PDB entry 6RDT | electron microscopy, 3.40 A resolution | chains U and X of the 31 polymer chains in the assembly

[Chain U]
Name: ATP synthase subunit alpha
From: Polytomella sp. Pringsheim 198.80
Reference sequence: A0ZW40 (A0ZW40_9CHLO); residues 1-562 here = UniProt positions 1-562
Chain sequence (562 residues; numbered 1 to 562; the number before each row is that of its first residue):
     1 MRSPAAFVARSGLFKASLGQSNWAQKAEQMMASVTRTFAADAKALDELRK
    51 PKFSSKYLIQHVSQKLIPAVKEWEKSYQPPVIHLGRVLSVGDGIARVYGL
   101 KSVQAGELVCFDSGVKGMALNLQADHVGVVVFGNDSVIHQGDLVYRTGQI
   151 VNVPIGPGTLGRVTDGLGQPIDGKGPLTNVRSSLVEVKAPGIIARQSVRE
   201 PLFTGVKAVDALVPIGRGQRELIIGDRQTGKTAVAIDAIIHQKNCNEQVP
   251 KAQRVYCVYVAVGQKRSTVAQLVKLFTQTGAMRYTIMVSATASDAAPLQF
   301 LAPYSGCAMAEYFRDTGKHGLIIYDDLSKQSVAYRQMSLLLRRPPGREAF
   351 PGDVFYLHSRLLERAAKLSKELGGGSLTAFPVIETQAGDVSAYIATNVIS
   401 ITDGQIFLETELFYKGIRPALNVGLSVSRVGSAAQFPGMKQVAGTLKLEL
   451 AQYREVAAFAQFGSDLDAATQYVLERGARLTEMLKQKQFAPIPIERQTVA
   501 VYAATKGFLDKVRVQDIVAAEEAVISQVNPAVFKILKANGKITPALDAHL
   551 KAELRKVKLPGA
Not modelled in the structure: 1-39
Sequence notes: conflict R266 (Lys in A0ZW40)
Bound ions: Mg2+: T232 (together with ATP)
Ligand contacts: ATP (adenosine-5'-triphosphate): D226, R227, Q228, T229, G230, K231, T232, A233, D326, E384, F413, R418, P419, Q486, K487, Q488

[Chain X]
Name: ATP synthase subunit beta
From: Polytomella sp. Pringsheim 198.80
Notes: EC 7.1.2.2
Reference sequence: A0ZW41 (A0ZW41_9CHLO); numbering as in UniProt (aligned over 1-574)
Chain sequence (574 residues; row label = number of the first residue in the row):
     1 MALRYAAGLAKNVVQRQGASLNIARAFAAEPAPAIDAGYVSQVIGPVVDV
    51 RFDGELPSILSSLEVEGHSVRLVLEVAQHMGDNTVRCIAMDSTDGLVRGQ
   101 KVVDTGSPIKVPVGRGTLGRIMNVIGEPVDEQGPIDAADIWSIHREAPEF
   151 TEQSTEQEILVTGIKVVDLLAPYQRGGKIGLFGGAGVGKTVLIMELINNV
   201 AKAHGGFSVFAGVGERTREGNDLYREMIESGVIKLGAERGNSKCTLVYGQ
   251 MNEPPGARARVALTGLTVAEYFRDIEGQDVLLFVDNIFRFTQANSEVSAL
   301 LGRIPSAVGYQPTLATDLGGLQERITTTTKGSITSVQAVYVPADDLTDPA
   351 PATTFAHLDATTVLSRSIAELGIYPAVDPLDSTSRMLNPNVIGAEHYNVA
   401 RGVQKVLQDYKNLQDIIAILGMDELSEEDKLTVARARKIQRFLSQPFQVA
   451 EVFTGTPGKYVDLADTISGFQGVLTGKYDDLPEMAFYMVGDIKEVKEKAD
   501 KMAKDIASRKEADNKKVSEELKDIPSLDKLVSEIKEVVIEEDDGLEEDFK
   551 AEALSSETVVLNEEGKSVPLPKKN
Not modelled in the structure: 1-32
Sequence notes: conflict A350 (Gly in A0ZW41), L387 (Arg in A0ZW41)
Bound ions: Mg2+: T190 (together with ADP)
Ligand contacts:
  - ADP (adenosine-5'-diphosphate): A185, G186, V187, G188, K189, T190, V191, R216, E219, Y374, P375, F447, A450, F453, T454
  - ATP (adenosine-5'-triphosphate): S384, R385, L387, Y397

[How chain U and chain X interact]
Residue-residue contacts (160):
  V81(U) - E563(X)
  I82(U) - E563(X)  hydrogen bond (backbone-side chain)
  H83(U) - E563(X)  hydrogen bond (backbone-side chain)
  L84(U) - L561(X)
  L84(U) - N562(X)
  L84(U) - E563(X)  hydrogen bond (backbone-side chain)
  G99(U) - R98(X)  hydrogen bond (backbone-side chain)
  L100(U) - R98(X)  hydrogen bond (backbone-side chain)
  S102(U) - V97(X)
  V103(U) - L96(X)
  V103(U) - V97(X)
  Q104(U) - G95(X)
  Q104(U) - L96(X)
  A105(U) - V43(X)  hydrophobic
  A105(U) - T93(X)
  A105(U) - D94(X)
  A105(U) - G95(X)  hydrogen bond (backbone-backbone)
  A105(U) - L96(X)  hydrogen bond (backbone-backbone)
  C110(U) - V560(X)  hydrophobic
  C110(U) - L570(X)  hydrophobic
  F111(U) - L570(X)
  D112(U) - L570(X)
  D112(U) - K573(X)
  D112(U) - N574(X)
  G114(U) - L570(X)
  K116(U) - T558(X)
  N121(U) - V43(X)
  L122(U) - Q42(X)
  L122(U) - V43(X)  hydrogen bond (backbone-backbone)
  L122(U) - L96(X)
  L122(U) - R98(X)
  Q123(U) - Q42(X)
  Q123(U) - I44(X)
  Q123(U) - R98(X)  hydrogen bond (backbone-side chain)
  A124(U) - Q42(X)  hydrogen bond (backbone-side chain)
  A124(U) - R98(X)
  H126(U) - R98(X)
  Y145(U) - V560(X)  hydrophobic
  Y145(U) - L570(X)  hydrophobic
  Y145(U) - P571(X)
  R146(U) - V560(X)
  R146(U) - L561(X)  hydrogen bond (backbone-backbone)
  T147(U) - V559(X)
  T147(U) - V560(X)
  T147(U) - L561(X)
  G148(U) - L561(X)
  I155(U) - F549(X)
  G156(U) - F549(X)
  P157(U) - L545(X)
  P157(U) - E546(X)
  P157(U) - F549(X)
  L177(U) - L554(X)
  N179(U) - E546(X)
  N179(U) - F549(X)
  N179(U) - A551(X)
  V180(U) - F549(X)  hydrophobic
  V180(U) - A551(X)
  V180(U) - E552(X)  hydrogen bond (backbone-backbone)
  V180(U) - L554(X)  hydrophobic
  R181(U) - F549(X)
  R181(U) - K550(X)
  R181(U) - E552(X)
  S182(U) - E552(X)  hydrogen bond
  K188(U) - D91(X)  salt bridge
  K188(U) - E253(X)  salt bridge
  K188(U) - P254(X)
  A189(U) - N252(X)  hydrogen bond (backbone-side chain)
  P190(U) - T217(X)
  G191(U) - T217(X)
  I192(U) - I121(X)  hydrophobic
  I192(U) - T217(X)
  I192(U) - N221(X)
  I192(U) - Y248(X)  hydrophobic
  I193(U) - V129(X)
  I193(U) - D130(X)
  I193(U) - E131(X)
  I193(U) - Y224(X)  hydrophobic
  I193(U) - R225(X)
  R195(U) - T217(X)
  R195(U) - N221(X)
  Q196(U) - N221(X)
  R220(U) - R216(X)
  E247(U) - I539(X)
  Q248(U) - I539(X)
  V249(U) - I539(X)
  P250(U) - V538(X)
  P250(U) - E540(X)
  K251(U) - E540(X)
  K251(U) - D542(X)
  K251(U) - D543(X)
  K251(U) - G544(X)
  R254(U) - I539(X)
  R254(U) - E541(X)
  R254(U) - D543(X)  salt bridge
  Y256(U) - D543(X)  hydrogen bond
  Y256(U) - L545(X)
  Y284(U) - D543(X)
  Y312(U) - L545(X)  hydrogen bond (side chain-backbone)
  Y312(U) - F549(X)
  K318(U) - L545(X)
  R343(U) - L300(X)
  P344(U) - A299(X)
  P344(U) - P305(X)  hydrophobic
  P345(U) - V308(X)
  P345(U) - G309(X)
  G346(U) - V308(X)
  G346(U) - G309(X)
  R347(U) - A343(X)
  R347(U) - D345(X)  salt bridge
  R347(U) - D348(X)  salt bridge
  G352(U) - Q292(X)
  G352(U) - E296(X)
  D353(U) - E296(X)
  F355(U) - M251(X)  hydrophobic
  F355(U) - R289(X)
  F355(U) - Q292(X)
  Y356(U) - N252(X)
  Y356(U) - E253(X)
  Y356(U) - P254(X)
  Y356(U) - P255(X)
  Y356(U) - R258(X)
  Y356(U) - E296(X)
  S359(U) - M251(X)  hydrogen bond (side chain-backbone)
  E363(U) - T217(X)  hydrogen bond
  E363(U) - M251(X)
  S391(U) - A343(X)
  S391(U) - D344(X)
  T396(U) - A185(X)
  T396(U) - Y340(X)  hydrogen bond (backbone-side chain)
  T396(U) - P342(X)  hydrogen bond (side chain-backbone)
  I399(U) - A185(X)
  I399(U) - R216(X)  hydrogen bond (backbone-side chain)
  S400(U) - R216(X)  hydrogen bond (backbone-side chain)
  S400(U) - M251(X)
  S400(U) - R289(X)  hydrogen bond
  I401(U) - R216(X)  hydrogen bond (backbone-side chain)
  I401(U) - M251(X)  hydrophobic
  T402(U) - R216(X)  hydrogen bond (backbone-side chain)
  D403(U) - R218(X)  salt bridge
  L425(U) - E370(X)
  R429(U) - F453(X)
  V430(U) - R218(X)
  Y472(U) - R509(X)
  N529(U) - L527(X)
  A531(U) - L527(X)  hydrophobic
  A531(U) - V531(X)  hydrophobic
  V532(U) - L527(X)  hydrophobic
  I535(U) - L527(X)
  I535(U) - L530(X)  hydrophobic
  A538(U) - I534(X)  hydrophobic
  N539(U) - I534(X)
  A545(U) - I524(X)
  A545(U) - P525(X)
  A548(U) - I524(X)  hydrophobic
  H549(U) - I524(X)
  H549(U) - P525(X)  hydrogen bond (side chain-backbone)
  H549(U) - S526(X)
  H549(U) - L527(X)
  K551(U) - K516(X)
  K551(U) - S518(X)  hydrogen bond
Other interface residues (no listed pair), chain U (99 interface residues in all): P80, K101, G106, S113, L120, V127, I150, P154, L160, S197, F313, R360, Y393, N397, A469, R555
Other interface residues (no listed pair), chain X (84 interface residues in all): S41, G214, E215, G220, Q250, E519

[In short]
99 residues of chain U and 84 residues of chain X are in contact; the contacts include 27 hydrogen bonds and 6
salt bridges. Among the polar pairs are K188(U)-D91(X), K188(U)-E253(X) and R254(U)-D543(X). Chain U binds
ATP. Chain X binds ATP and ADP.
Here chain U is ATP synthase subunit alpha and chain X is ATP synthase subunit beta, both from Polytomella sp.
Pringsheim 198.80. Entry 6RDT (Cryo-EM structure of Polytomella F-ATP synthase, Rotary substate 1E, composite
map) was determined by electron microscopy together with 6RD4, 6RD5, 6RD6, 6RD7, 6RD8, 6RD9 and 46 further
entries from the same study.
